PDB entry 7ZLA | electron microscopy, 3.99 A resolution | chains A and B of the 4 polymer chains in the assembly

Chain A (and B):
Protein: PLP-dependent aminotransferase family protein
Source organism: Alkalihalobacillus clausii
Notes: chain B of this document is another copy of the same molecule, construct and numbering; everything in this record applies to it too
UniProt: A0A268NVG2 (A0A268NVG2_ALKCL); residues 1-464 here = UniProt positions 1-464
Amino-acid sequence (478 residues; each row starts with the number of its first residue):
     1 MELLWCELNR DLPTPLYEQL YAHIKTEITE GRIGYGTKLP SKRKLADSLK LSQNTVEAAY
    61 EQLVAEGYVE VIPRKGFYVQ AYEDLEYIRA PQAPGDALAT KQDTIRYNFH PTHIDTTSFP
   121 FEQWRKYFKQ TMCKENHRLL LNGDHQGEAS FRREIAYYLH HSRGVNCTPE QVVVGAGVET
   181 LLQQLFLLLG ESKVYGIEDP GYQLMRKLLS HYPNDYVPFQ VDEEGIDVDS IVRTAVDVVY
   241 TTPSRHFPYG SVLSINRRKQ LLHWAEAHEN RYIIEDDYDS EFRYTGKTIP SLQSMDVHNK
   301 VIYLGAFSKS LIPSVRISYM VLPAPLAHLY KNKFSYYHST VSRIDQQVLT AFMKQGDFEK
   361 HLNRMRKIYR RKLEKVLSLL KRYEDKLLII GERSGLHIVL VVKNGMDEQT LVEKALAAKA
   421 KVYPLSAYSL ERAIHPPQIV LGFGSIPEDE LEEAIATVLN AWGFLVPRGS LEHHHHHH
Not modelled in the structure: 1-100, 465-478 (chain B: 1-6, 465-478)
Modified / non-standard residues: K309 ((2S)-2-amino-6-[[3-hydroxy-2-methyl-5-(phosphonooxymethyl)pyridin-4-yl]methylideneamino]hexanoic acid; LLP)
Construct notes: conflict Q92 (Lys in A0A268NVG2), E191 (Ala in A0A268NVG2), S192 (Asn in A0A268NVG2), L388 (Ser in A0A268NVG2); expression tag (465-478)
What the authors report for this chain:
  - contacts within the chain: K101-N108, K101-H113
  - self-association interface (contacts with another copy of this molecule); pairs are residue here / residue on that copy: Y68-I255, K101-N142 (backbone contact)
  - conformationally variable residues (loop rearrangement, side-chain flip): I255 to T288
  - binding site for the 48-nt DNA strand: R43, K75
  - mutagenesis - K126Q/K129Q, K360Q/R364Q, R370Q/R371Q: decreased binding to the 48-nt DNA strand
  - mutagenesis - K126Q/K129Q: abolished binding to bent fragment

How chain A and chain B interact:
Contacting residue pairs (105; chain A residue first):
  K101(A) - N142(B)
  K101(A) - H145(B)  hydrogen bond (backbone-side chain)
  T116(A) - H137(B)
  T116(A) - L140(B)
  F119(A) - M132(B)  hydrophobic
  F119(A) - L140(B)  hydrophobic
  F121(A) - C133(B)
  F121(A) - K134(B)
  W124(A) - M132(B)
  R125(A) - K129(B)  hydrogen bond (side chain-backbone)
  R125(A) - M132(B)  hydrogen bond (side chain-backbone)
  R125(A) - C133(B)
  F128(A) - F128(B)  hydrophobic
  K129(A) - R125(B)
  K129(A) - K129(B)
  M132(A) - F121(B)  hydrophobic
  M132(A) - W124(B)
  M132(A) - R125(B)  hydrogen bond (backbone-side chain)
  C133(A) - F121(B)
  C133(A) - R125(B)  hydrogen bond
  H137(A) - T116(B)
  R138(A) - T104(B)
  L139(A) - S314(B)
  L140(A) - T116(B)
  L140(A) - I312(B)  hydrophobic
  L140(A) - P313(B)
  L140(A) - S314(B)  hydrogen bond (backbone-side chain)
  L141(A) - P313(B)  hydrophobic
  L141(A) - S314(B)  hydrogen bond (backbone-side chain)
  N142(A) - P313(B)
  N142(A) - S314(B)
  N142(A) - R316(B)
  A176(A) - T340(B)
  G177(A) - H338(B)
  V178(A) - H338(B)
  E179(A) - Y337(B)
  E179(A) - H338(B)  salt bridge
  Q183(A) - Q183(B)
  Q183(A) - Y337(B)  hydrogen bond
  K207(A) - Y336(B)  hydrogen bond (backbone-side chain)
  L208(A) - Y337(B)
  H211(A) - K333(B)
  H211(A) - F334(B)
  H211(A) - Y336(B)  hydrogen bond
  S254(A) - E66(B)
  I255(A) - E66(B)
  I255(A) - Y68(B)
  I255(A) - D84(B)
  K259(A) - D84(B)
  K259(A) - L85(B)  hydrogen bond (side chain-backbone)
  K259(A) - E86(B)  salt bridge
  H263(A) - L85(B)
  H263(A) - Y87(B)
  E266(A) - R89(B)  salt bridge
  G286(A) - Q62(B)
  I289(A) - E66(B)
  V297(A) - Y87(B)
  V297(A) - R89(B)
  V297(A) - A90(B)
  H298(A) - Y87(B)  hydrogen bond (side chain-backbone)
  H298(A) - I88(B)
  H298(A) - R89(B)  hydrogen bond (side chain-backbone)
  H298(A) - P91(B)
  N299(A) - P91(B)
  K309(A) - H338(B)
  I312(A) - L140(B)  hydrophobic
  P313(A) - L140(B)
  P313(A) - L141(B)  hydrophobic
  S314(A) - L140(B)  hydrogen bond (backbone-backbone)
  S314(A) - L141(B)
  S314(A) - N142(B)
  S314(A) - S342(B)
  S314(A) - R343(B)  hydrogen bond (side chain-backbone)
  V315(A) - S342(B)
  R316(A) - N142(B)  hydrogen bond
  R316(A) - H338(B)  hydrogen bond
  A324(A) - A93(B)
  P325(A) - A93(B)  hydrophobic
  H328(A) - A93(B)  hydrogen bond (side chain-backbone)
  H328(A) - P94(B)  hydrogen bond (side chain-backbone)
  H328(A) - G95(B)  hydrogen bond (side chain-backbone)
  K331(A) - A97(B)
  N332(A) - D96(B)
  N332(A) - A97(B)  hydrogen bond (side chain-backbone)
  N332(A) - L98(B)  hydrogen bond (side chain-backbone)
  K333(A) - H211(B)  hydrogen bond
  F334(A) - H211(B)
  S335(A) - L98(B)
  Y336(A) - E179(B)
  Y336(A) - K207(B)
  Y337(A) - E179(B)
  Y337(A) - Q183(B)
  Y337(A) - L208(B)
  Y337(A) - H211(B)  hydrogen bond
  H338(A) - A176(B)
  H338(A) - G177(B)
  H338(A) - V178(B)
  H338(A) - E179(B)  salt bridge
  H338(A) - R316(B)  hydrogen bond
  S339(A) - R316(B)
  T340(A) - A176(B)
  T340(A) - T340(B)
  S342(A) - S314(B)  hydrogen bond (side chain-backbone)
  S342(A) - V315(B)
  R343(A) - S314(B)
Other interface residues (no listed pair), chain A (69 interface residues in all): T117, K134, N136, G143, T180, L187, Y212, V252, L253, N256, R283, T285, D345, E392
Other interface residues (no listed pair), chain B (67 interface residues in all): A65, G67, A81, Y82, Q92, T100, T117, F119, E122, T180, L187, S210, Y212, S339

In short:
Chain A and chain B form an interface of 69 and 67 residues respectively, with 26 hydrogen bonds and 4 salt
bridges. Among the polar pairs are E179(A)-H338(B), K259(A)-E86(B) and E266(A)-R89(B). From the paper: a
binding site for the 48-nt DNA strand at R43(A) and K75(A); K126Q/K129Q, K360Q/R364Q and R370Q/R371Q of chain
A reduce binding to the 48-nt DNA strand.
Both chains are PLP-dependent aminotransferase family protein (Alkalihalobacillus clausii). Entry 7ZLA
(Cryo-EM structure of holo-PdxR from Bacillus clausii bound to its target DNA in the half-closed conformation)
was determined by electron microscopy, deposited together with 7ZN5, 7ZPA, 7ZTH and 7PQ9.
